PDB entry 7ZVA | X-ray diffraction, 1.80 A resolution | chain A

Chain A:
Name: C-terminal peptidase
Organism: Nepenthes ventricosa x Nepenthes alata
Amino-acid sequence (389 residues; row label = number of the first residue in the row; note: 20 numbers in that range are skipped by the numbering (no residue carries them; nothing is unmodelled there)):
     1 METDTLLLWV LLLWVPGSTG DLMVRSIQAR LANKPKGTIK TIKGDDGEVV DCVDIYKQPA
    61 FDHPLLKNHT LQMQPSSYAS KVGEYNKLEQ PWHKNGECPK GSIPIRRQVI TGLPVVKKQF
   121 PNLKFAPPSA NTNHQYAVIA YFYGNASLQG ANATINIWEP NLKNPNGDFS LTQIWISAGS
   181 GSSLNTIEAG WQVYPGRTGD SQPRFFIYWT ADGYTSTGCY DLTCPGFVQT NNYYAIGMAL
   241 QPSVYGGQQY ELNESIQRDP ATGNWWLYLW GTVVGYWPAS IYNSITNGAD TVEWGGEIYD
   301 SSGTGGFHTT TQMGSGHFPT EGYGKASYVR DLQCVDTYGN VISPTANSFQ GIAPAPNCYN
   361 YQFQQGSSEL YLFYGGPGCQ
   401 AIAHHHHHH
Not modelled in the structure: 1-28, 77-85, 122-131, 403-409
Cystine bridges: Cys-52/Cys-98, Cys-219/Cys-224, Cys-358/Cys-379
Covalent attachments: glycan linked to Asn-145; N-acetylglucosamine (NAG) linked to Asn-152
Reported in the primary citation:
  - post-translational modification sites: Asn-145, Asn-152
  - contacts within the chain: Lys-118/Glu-188 (salt bridge), Lys-118/Gln-173 (hydrogen bond)
  - conformationally variable residues (loop rearrangement, order/disorder transition): Asn-122 to Asn-131, Asn-232 to Tyr-233
  - mutagenesis - A60R: abolished expression
  - mutagenesis - K118A: increased stability
  - mutagenesis - A60R: abolished stability

Summary:
Covalently linked N-acetylglucosamine: at Asn-152. From the paper: A60R abolishes expression; modification
sites Asn-145 and Asn-152.
Chain A is C-terminal peptidase (Nepenthes ventricosa x Nepenthes alata); the structure, Crystal Structure of
the native zymogen form of the glutamic-class prolyl-endopeptidase neprosin at 1.80 A resolution, was
determined by X-ray diffraction, deposited together with 7ZU8, 7ZVB and 7ZVC.
